Entry 2VDM (X-ray diffraction, 2.90 A resolution); this record covers chains A and B of the 4 polymer chains in the assembly.

# Chain A
Protein: Integrin alpha-iib
Source organism: Homo sapiens
Notes: fragment: headpiece, residues 32-483
UniProtKB: P08514 (ITA2B_HUMAN); residues 1-452 here correspond to UniProt positions 32-483 (UniProt number = residue number + 31)
Chain sequence (452 residues; row label = number of the first residue in the row):
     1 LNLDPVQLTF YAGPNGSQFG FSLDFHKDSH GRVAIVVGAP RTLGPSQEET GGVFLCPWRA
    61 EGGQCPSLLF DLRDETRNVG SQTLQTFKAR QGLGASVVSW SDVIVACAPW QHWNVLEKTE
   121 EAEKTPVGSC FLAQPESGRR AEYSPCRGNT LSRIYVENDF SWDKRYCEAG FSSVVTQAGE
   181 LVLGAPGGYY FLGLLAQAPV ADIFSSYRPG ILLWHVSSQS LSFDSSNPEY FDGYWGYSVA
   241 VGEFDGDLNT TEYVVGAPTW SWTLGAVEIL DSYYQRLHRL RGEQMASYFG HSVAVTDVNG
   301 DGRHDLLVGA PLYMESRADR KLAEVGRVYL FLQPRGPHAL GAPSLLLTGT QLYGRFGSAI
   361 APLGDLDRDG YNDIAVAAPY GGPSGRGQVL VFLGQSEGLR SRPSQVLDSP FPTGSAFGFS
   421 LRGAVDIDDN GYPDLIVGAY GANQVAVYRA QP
Cystine bridges: Cys-56/Cys-65, Cys-107/Cys-130, Cys-146/Cys-167
Glycans and other covalent adducts: N-acetylglucosamine (NAG) linked to Asn-15, Asn-249
Differences from the reference sequence: conflict Gly-282 (Ala313 in P08514)
Ion coordination: Ca2+ site 1: Glu-243, Asp-245, Asp-247, Thr-250, Glu-252; Ca2+ site 2: Asp-297, Asn-299, Asp-301, Arg-303, Asp-305; Ca2+ site 3: Asp-365, Asp-367, Asp-369, Tyr-371, Asp-373; Ca2+ site 4: Asp-426, Asp-428, Asn-430, Tyr-432, Asp-434
Small-molecule neighbours: tirofiban (AGG): Asp-159, Phe-160, Ser-161, Tyr-189, Tyr-190, Leu-192, Asp-224, Ser-225, Phe-231

# Chain B
Protein: Integrin beta-3
Source organism: Homo sapiens
Notes: fragment: headpiece, residues 27-487
UniProtKB: P05106 (ITB3_HUMAN); residues 1-461 here correspond to UniProt positions 27-487 (UniProt number = residue number + 26)
Chain sequence (461 residues; each row starts with the number of its first residue):
     1 GPNICTTRGV SSCQQCLAVS PMCAWCSDEA LPLGSPRCDL KENLLKDNCA PESIEFPVSE
    61 ARVLEDRPLS DKGSGDSSQV TQVSPQRIAL RLRPDDSKNF SIQVRQVEDY PVDIYYLMDL
   121 SYSMKDDLWS IQNLGTKLAT QMRKLTSNLR IGFGAFVDKP VSPYMYISPP EALENPCYDM
   181 KTTCLPMFGY KHVLTLTDQV TRFNEEVKKQ SVSRNRDAPE GGFDAIMQAT VCDEKIGWRN
   241 DASHLLVFTT DAKTHIALDG RLAGIVQPND GQCHVGSDNH YSASTTMDYP SLGLMTEKLS
   301 QKNINLIFAV TENVVNLYQN YSELIPGTTV GVLSMDSSNV LQLIVDAYGK IRSKVELEVR
   361 DLPEELSLSF NATCLNNEVI PGLKSCMGLK IGDTVSFSIE AKVRGCPQEK EKSFTIKPVG
   421 FKDSLIVQVT FDCDCACQAQ AEPNSHRCNN GNGTFECGVC R
Not modelled in the structure: 73-77
Cystine bridges: Cys-5/Cys-23, Cys-13/Cys-435, Cys-16/Cys-38, Cys-26/Cys-49, Cys-177/Cys-184, Cys-232/Cys-273, Cys-374/Cys-386, Cys-406/Cys-433, Cys-437/Cys-457, Cys-448/Cys-460
Glycans and other covalent adducts: N-acetylglucosamine (NAG) linked to Asn-99, Asn-320, Asn-371
Ion coordination: Mg2+: Ser-121, Ser-123, Glu-220 (together with tirofiban); Ca2+ site 1: Ser-123, Asp-126, Asp-127, Asp-251 (together with glycerol); Ca2+ site 2: Asp-158, Asn-215, Asp-217, Pro-219, Glu-220
Small-molecule neighbours: tirofiban (AGG): Ser-121, Tyr-122, Ser-123, Tyr-166, Arg-214, Asn-215, Arg-216, Asp-217, Ala-218, Glu-220

# How chain A and chain B interact
Residue-residue contacts (66):
  Gln-18(A) with Val-266(B)
  Phe-21(A) with Arg-261(B); Val-266(B), hydrophobic
  Arg-41(A) with Gly-264(B), hydrogen bond (side chain-backbone)
  Trp-110(A) with Arg-261(B), hydrogen bond (side chain-backbone); Leu-262(B), hydrogen bond (side chain-backbone); Gly-264(B)
  His-112(A) with Ser-162(B), hydrogen bond; Ile-167(B)
  Glu-121(A) with Ser-168(B), hydrogen bond; Pro-169(B)
  Glu-123(A) with Ser-168(B); Asp-179(B); Arg-216(B), salt bridge
  Lys-124(A) with Ile-167(B); Ser-168(B), hydrogen bond (backbone-side chain)
  Thr-125(A) with Arg-216(B)
  Pro-126(A) with Ser-162(B); Pro-163(B), hydrophobic
  Tyr-166(A) with Arg-216(B)
  Glu-168(A) with Pro-163(B); Leu-262(B)
  Phe-171(A) with Arg-261(B)
  Tyr-190(A) with Arg-216(B), hydrogen bond (side chain-backbone)
  Phe-191(A) with Pro-163(B), hydrophobic; Asp-217(B)
  Phe-231(A) with Lys-253(B), hydrogen bond (backbone-side chain)
  Asp-232(A) with Pro-219(B); Lys-253(B), salt bridge
  Tyr-234(A) with His-255(B); Asp-259(B); Leu-262(B), hydrophobic
  Tyr-237(A) with Leu-258(B), hydrogen bond (side chain-backbone); Arg-261(B); Leu-262(B), hydrophobic
  Thr-259(A) with Asp-259(B)
  Trp-262(A) with Lys-253(B); Leu-317(B)
  Thr-263(A) with Ile-256(B); Tyr-321(B), hydrogen bond
  Met-285(A) with Leu-317(B), hydrophobic; Asn-320(B); Tyr-321(B), hydrophobic; Leu-324(B)
  Ala-286(A) with Ile-256(B), hydrophobic; Leu-292(B), hydrophobic
  Tyr-288(A) with Ala-257(B); Leu-258(B), hydrogen bond (side chain-backbone); Asp-259(B), hydrogen bond
  His-291(A) with Leu-258(B)
  Pro-311(A) with Leu-258(B), hydrophobic
  Leu-312(A) with Ala-257(B); Leu-258(B), hydrophobic
  Met-314(A) with Gly-293(B); Leu-324(B), hydrophobic
  Arg-320(A) with Pro-326(B)
  Leu-322(A) with Leu-324(B)
  Glu-324(A) with Ser-291(B), hydrogen bond
  Tyr-353(A) with Gly-293(B), hydrogen bond (side chain-backbone); Leu-294(B); Glu-297(B), hydrogen bond
  Arg-355(A) with Leu-258(B); Pro-268(B)
  Tyr-380(A) with Pro-268(B)
  Phe-419(A) with Arg-261(B)
  Tyr-440(A) with Val-266(B), hydrogen bond (side chain-backbone)
Interface residues without a listed pair, chain A (43 interface residues in all): Ala-95, Asn-114, Ser-152, Pro-186, Gly-187, Gln-284
Interface residues without a listed pair, chain B (34 interface residues in all): Tyr-166, Ala-218, Ala-263, Glu-323

# Summary
43 residues of chain A and 34 residues of chain B are in contact; the contacts include 16 hydrogen bonds and 2
salt bridges. Among the polar pairs are Glu-123(A)/Arg-216(B), Asp-232(A)/Lys-253(B) and Arg-41(A)/Gly-264(B).
Tirofiban is bound between chain A and chain B.
Here chain A is Integrin alpha-iib and chain B is Integrin beta-3, both from Homo sapiens. Entry 2VDM
(Re-refinement of Integrin AlphaIIbBeta3 Headpiece Bound to Antagonist Tirofiban) was determined by X-ray
diffraction, deposited together with 2VC2, 2VDK, 2VDL, 2VDN, 2VDO, 2VDP, 2VDQ and 2VDR.
